PDB entry 8SNB | electron microscopy, 3.30 A resolution | chains 1P and 8J of the 454 polymer chains in the assembly

== Chain 1P ==
Name: FAM166C
From: Strongylocentrotus purpuratus
Reference sequence: A0A7M7RHZ2 (A0A7M7RHZ2_STRPU); numbering as in UniProt (aligned over 1-204)
Chain sequence (204 residues; numbered 1 to 204; the number before each row is that of its first residue):
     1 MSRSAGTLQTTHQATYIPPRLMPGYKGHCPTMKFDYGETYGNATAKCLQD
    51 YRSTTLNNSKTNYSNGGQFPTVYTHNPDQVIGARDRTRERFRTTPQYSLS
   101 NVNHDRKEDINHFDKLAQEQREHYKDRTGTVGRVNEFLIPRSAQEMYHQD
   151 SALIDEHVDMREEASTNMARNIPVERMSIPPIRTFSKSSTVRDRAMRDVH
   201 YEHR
Not modelled in the structure: 1

== Chain 8J ==
Name: Tektin
From: Strongylocentrotus purpuratus
Reference sequence: A0A7M7SXG5 (A0A7M7SXG5_STRPU); residue numbers follow UniProt; this construct covers 1-430
Chain sequence (430 residues; each row starts with the number of its first residue):
     1 MSIKTDIASKPVTHFAPSDWHTNSHLLSTNAEKLRDNSHSTRQESSQLRN
    51 ETYNRTSWGIHDNTTRLSNRIDDIETWRETLEKTLADVDEEIRKLEEDKD
   101 LAERALEAKALPLDVASECKTLRDGRRDIDVVDDLANSEVGKEIDVIEGI
   151 KDALQAKVSSAFEQLCLLQEARQQLHADLRDKTEAKKIDTYCHDLTISSP
   201 DICYQPNSTRTPKGSTTPQTWEDFSRYNKDRADAEMRSSQRLREAIHSTV
   251 AQTDNDLEAQRQATEFALRKRIHEMKRAKDEDEWQKKNTEEEIAKQERNI
   301 RELEQAIKDKENPLKLAMTRLENRTYRPNVELCRDNAQYGLVNEVHEIQD
   351 SIKALEKKLQDAHNARDACEKQLYRINKDLELKNNSLDLDNKCMQVREKL
   401 TTGPVTQTMNNLSTFKTDRELYTAQRSLLA
Not modelled in the structure: 404-430

== Chain 1P / chain 8J interface ==
Pairs across the interface (77):
  Tyr25(1P) - Thr211(8J)
  Tyr25(1P) - Ser215(8J)  hydrogen bond
  Tyr25(1P) - Thr217(8J)  hydrogen bond (backbone-side chain)
  Lys26(1P) - Thr217(8J)
  His28(1P) - Thr217(8J)
  His28(1P) - Gln219(8J)
  His28(1P) - Thr220(8J)
  Cys29(1P) - Gln219(8J)  hydrogen bond (backbone-side chain)
  Pro30(1P) - Thr217(8J)
  Pro30(1P) - Pro218(8J)
  Met32(1P) - Gln219(8J)  hydrogen bond (backbone-side chain)
  Lys33(1P) - Gln219(8J)
  Tyr36(1P) - Asp73(8J)
  Tyr36(1P) - Pro218(8J)
  Tyr36(1P) - Trp221(8J)  hydrophobic
  Tyr36(1P) - Glu222(8J)
  Gly37(1P) - Trp77(8J)
  Gly37(1P) - Glu222(8J)
  Glu38(1P) - Arg226(8J)  hydrogen bond (backbone-side chain)
  Thr39(1P) - Lys229(8J)
  Gly41(1P) - Asp230(8J)
  Asn42(1P) - Arg237(8J)
  Ala43(1P) - Arg237(8J)
  Leu48(1P) - Tyr227(8J)  hydrophobic
  Leu48(1P) - Arg231(8J)
  Tyr51(1P) - Asp223(8J)  hydrogen bond (side chain-backbone)
  Tyr51(1P) - Tyr227(8J)  hydrophobic
  Thr55(1P) - Thr216(8J)  hydrogen bond
  Thr55(1P) - Thr220(8J)
  Leu56(1P) - Phe224(8J)  hydrophobic
  Leu56(1P) - Tyr227(8J)  hydrophobic
  Ser59(1P) - Phe224(8J)
  Thr61(1P) - Gln174(8J)  hydrogen bond
  Asn62(1P) - Gln173(8J)
  Asn62(1P) - Gln174(8J)
  Tyr63(1P) - Glu170(8J)
  Tyr63(1P) - Ala171(8J)
  Tyr63(1P) - Gln174(8J)
  Tyr63(1P) - Tyr227(8J)  hydrophobic
  Tyr63(1P) - Arg231(8J)
  Gly66(1P) - Arg231(8J)  hydrogen bond (backbone-side chain)
  Gly67(1P) - Glu170(8J)
  Gln68(1P) - Glu170(8J)  hydrogen bond (backbone-side chain)
  Phe69(1P) - Cys166(8J)
  Phe69(1P) - Leu167(8J)  hydrophobic
  Phe69(1P) - Glu170(8J)
  Thr71(1P) - Leu167(8J)
  Thr71(1P) - Glu235(8J)
  Tyr73(1P) - Arg231(8J)  hydrogen bond (backbone-side chain)
  Tyr73(1P) - Ala234(8J)
  Tyr73(1P) - Glu235(8J)
  Tyr73(1P) - Ser238(8J)
  Thr74(1P) - Arg231(8J)  hydrogen bond
  His75(1P) - Tyr227(8J)
  Arg86(1P) - Glu163(8J)  salt bridge
  Arg90(1P) - Ala156(8J)  hydrogen bond (side chain-backbone)
  Arg90(1P) - Ser159(8J)  hydrogen bond
  Arg90(1P) - Ser160(8J)
  Arg90(1P) - Glu163(8J)  salt bridge
  Thr93(1P) - Asp152(8J)
  Pro95(1P) - Gly149(8J)
  Pro95(1P) - Asp152(8J)
  Pro95(1P) - Ala153(8J)  hydrophobic
  Tyr97(1P) - Val146(8J)  hydrophobic
  Tyr97(1P) - Gly149(8J)
  Tyr97(1P) - Ile150(8J)
  Tyr97(1P) - Asp256(8J)  hydrogen bond
  Ser98(1P) - Lys142(8J)  hydrogen bond (backbone-side chain)
  Leu99(1P) - Lys142(8J)
  Leu99(1P) - Val146(8J)  hydrophobic
  Leu99(1P) - Ala259(8J)  hydrophobic
  Leu99(1P) - Gln260(8J)
  Ser100(1P) - Glu139(8J)
  Ser100(1P) - Lys142(8J)
  Gln118(1P) - Arg241(8J)  hydrogen bond
  Arg121(1P) - Arg241(8J)
  Arg121(1P) - Glu244(8J)  salt bridge
Interface residues without a listed pair, chain 1P (43 interface residues in all): Asp35, Pro70, Glu122
Interface residues without a listed pair, chain 8J (49 interface residues in all): Asp145, Pro212, Asn228, Asp233, Thr253

== Overview ==
Chain 1P and chain 8J form an interface of 43 and 49 residues respectively; the contacts include 17 hydrogen
bonds and 3 salt bridges. Polar pairs include Arg86(1P)-Glu163(8J), Arg90(1P)-Glu163(8J) and
Arg121(1P)-Glu244(8J).
Chain 1P is FAM166C and chain 8J is Tektin, both from Strongylocentrotus purpuratus; the structure, atomic
model of sea urchin sperm doublet microtubule (48-nm periodicity), was determined by electron microscopy,
deposited together with 8OU0.
